PDB entry 3U35 | X-ray diffraction, 2.50 A resolution | chains A and B of the 4 polymer chains in the assembly

# Chain A (and B)
Molecule: General stress protein
From: Xanthomonas axonopodis pv. citri
Notes: chain B of this document is another copy of the same molecule, construct and numbering; everything in this record applies to it too
UniProtKB: Q8PK08 (Q8PK08_XANAC); residue numbers follow UniProt; this construct covers 1-182
Amino-acid sequence (182 residues; row label = number of the first residue in the row):
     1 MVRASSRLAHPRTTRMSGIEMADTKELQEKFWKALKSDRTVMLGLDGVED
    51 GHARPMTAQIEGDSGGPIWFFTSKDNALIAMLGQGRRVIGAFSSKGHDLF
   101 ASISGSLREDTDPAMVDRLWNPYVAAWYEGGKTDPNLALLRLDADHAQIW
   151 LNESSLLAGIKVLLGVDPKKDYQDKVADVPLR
Unresolved in the structure: 1-23, 166-182 (chain B: 1-23, 165-182)

# Interface between chain A and chain B
Contacting residue pairs (39):
  T40(A) with F100(B)
  M42(A) with F92(B); A101(B)
  D50(A) with I89(B)
  G51(A) with I89(B)
  H52(A) with I89(B); S102(B), hydrogen bond; S104(B); H146(B), hydrogen bond; Q148(B)
  A53(A) with S102(B), hydrogen bond (backbone-side chain); W150(B)
  R54(A) with W150(B)
  P55(A) with W150(B)
  I89(A) with D50(B); G51(B); H52(B)
  A91(A) with A91(B), hydrophobic
  F92(A) with M42(B)
  S93(A) with S93(B), hydrogen bond; H97(B), hydrogen bond
  S94(A) with H97(B)
  K95(A) with K95(B); H97(B)
  G96(A) with K95(B), hydrogen bond (backbone-backbone)
  H97(A) with S93(B), hydrogen bond; S94(B); K95(B)
  F100(A) with T40(B); M42(B), hydrophobic
  A101(A) with M42(B)
  S102(A) with H52(B), hydrogen bond; A53(B), hydrogen bond (side chain-backbone)
  S104(A) with H52(B)
  H146(A) with H52(B), hydrogen bond
  Q148(A) with H52(B)
  W150(A) with A53(B); R54(B); P55(B)
Interface residues without a listed pair, chain A (24 interface residues in all): E49
Interface residues without a listed pair, chain B (24 interface residues in all): G96, I103

# Overview
The chain A/chain B interface involves 24 residues from each chain, with 10 hydrogen bonds. Polar contacts
include H52(A)-S102(B), H52(A)-H146(B) and A53(A)-S102(B).
Both chains are General stress protein (Xanthomonas axonopodis pv. citri). Entry 3U35 (Crystal structure of
the general stress FMN/FAD binding protein from the phytopathogen Xanthomonas citri) was determined by X-ray
diffraction, deposited together with 3U34.
